Entry 7LV9 (electron microscopy, 4.50 A resolution (low resolution: residue-level contacts below are approximate; hydrogen-bond / salt-bridge calls are withheld)); this record covers chains D and H of the 8 polymer chains in the assembly.

== Chain D ==
Molecule: Histone doublet Beta-Alpha (Beta)
Organism: Marseillevirus marseillevirus
UniProt: A0A2R3ZQX0 (A0A2R3ZQX0_9VIRU); residues 1-104 here = UniProt positions 1-104
Amino-acid sequence (104 residues; numbered 1 to 104; the number before each row is that of its first residue):
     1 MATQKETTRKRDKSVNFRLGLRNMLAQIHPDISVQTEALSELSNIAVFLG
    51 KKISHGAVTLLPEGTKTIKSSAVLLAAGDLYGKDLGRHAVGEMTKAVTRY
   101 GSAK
Not modelled in the structure: 1-15

== Chain H ==
Molecule: 95-nt DNA strand
Sequence (95 nucleotides; numbered -60 to 34; the number before each row is that of its first residue; numbers below 1 keep their minus sign (DA-60 is residue -60)):
   -60 ATCTGACACGTGCCTGGAGACTAGGGAGTAATCCCCTTGGCGGTTAAAAC
   -10 GCGGGGGAGAATCCGTACGTGCGTTTAAGCGGTGCTAGAGCTGTC

== Chain D / chain H interface ==
Pairs across the interface (10; chain D residue first):
  Ser33(D) with DA-53(H)
  Gln35(D) with DC-54(H)
  Thr36(D) with DC-54(H)
  Gly64(D) with DA-34(H)
  Thr65(D) with DA-34(H)
  Lys66(D) with DG-35(H); DA-34(H)
  Thr67(D) with DA-34(H)
  Lys69(D) with DA-34(H); DG-33(H)
Also at the interface, not in a pair above, chain D (10 interface residues in all): Arg22, Val34

== Overview ==
The interface between chain D and chain H involves 10 residues on one side and 5 on the other.
Chain D is Histone doublet Beta-Alpha (Beta) (Marseillevirus marseillevirus) and chain H is a 95-nt DNA
strand; the structure, Marseillevirus heterotrimeric (hexameric) nucleosome, was determined by electron
microscopy (same publication as 7LV8).
